Entry 7R0C (electron microscopy, 4.73 A resolution (low resolution: residue-level contacts below are approximate; hydrogen-bond / salt-bridge calls are withheld)); this record covers chains A and B of the 4 polymer chains in the assembly.

== Chain A ==
Name: Vasopressin V2 receptor
Organism: Homo sapiens
UniProtKB: P30518 (V2R_HUMAN); residues 4-371 here = UniProt positions 4-371
Amino-acid sequence (378 residues; each row starts with the number of its first residue; numbers below 1 keep their minus sign (Gly-6 is residue -6)):
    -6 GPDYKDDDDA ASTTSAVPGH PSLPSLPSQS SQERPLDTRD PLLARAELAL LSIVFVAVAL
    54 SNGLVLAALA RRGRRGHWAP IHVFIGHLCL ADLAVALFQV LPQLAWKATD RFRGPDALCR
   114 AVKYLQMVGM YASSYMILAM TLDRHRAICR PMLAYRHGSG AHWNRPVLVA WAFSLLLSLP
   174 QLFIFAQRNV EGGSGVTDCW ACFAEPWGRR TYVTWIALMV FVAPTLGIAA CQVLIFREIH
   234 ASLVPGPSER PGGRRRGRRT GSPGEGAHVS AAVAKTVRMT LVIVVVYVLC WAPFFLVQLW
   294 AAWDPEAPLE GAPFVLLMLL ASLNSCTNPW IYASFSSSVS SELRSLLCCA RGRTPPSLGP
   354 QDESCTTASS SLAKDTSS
Disordered / not traced: -6 to 31, 148-156, 183-188, 239-263, 343-355, 369-371
Sequence notes: expression tag (-6 to 3); conflict Gln22 (Asn in P30518)
Modified / non-standard residues: Ser357, Ser362, Ser363, Ser364 (phosphoserine; SEP); Thr359, Thr360 (phosphothreonine; TPO)
Disulfides: Cys112-Cys192
Swiss-Prot annotation at these positions:
  - lipidation (S-palmitoyl cysteine): Cys341, Cys342
  - natural variant: Leu43 (L43P: In NDI1), Leu44 (L44P: In NDI1), Ile46 (I46K: In NDI1), Leu53 (L53R: In NDI1), Asn55 (N55D: In NDI1; N55H: In NDI1), Leu59 (L59P: In NDI1), Leu62 to Arg64 (deletion: In NDI1), Leu62 (L62P: In NDI1), His80 (H80R: In NDI1), Leu81 (L81F: In NDI1), Leu83 (L83P: In NDI1; L83Q: In NDI1), Ala84 (A84D: In NDI1), 60 further natural variant entries in UniProt
  - mutagenesis: Cys341 (C341S: Reduced palmitoylation, reduced cell surface localization but coupling to G protein unaffected), Cys342 (C342S: Reduced palmitoylation, reduced cell surface localization but coupling to G protein unaffected)
What the authors report for this chain:
  - conformationally variable residues (helix shift): Val266, Ala326
  - post-translational modification sites: Ser357, Thr359, Thr360, Ser362, Ser363, Ser364

== Chain B ==
Name: AVP
Amino-acid sequence (10 residues; each row starts with the number of its first residue):
     1 CYFQNCPRGX
Modified / non-standard residues: NH2 (amino group) at position 10
Disulfides: Cys1-Cys6

== Interface between chain A and chain B ==
Residue-residue contacts (25; chain A residue first):
  Arg32(A) - Arg8(B)
  Arg32(A) - Gly9(B)
  Arg32(A) - NH2_10(B)
  Gln92(A) - Tyr2(B)
  Gln96(A) - Tyr2(B)
  Lys100(A) - Pro7(B)
  Lys100(A) - Gly9(B)
  Asp103(A) - Gly9(B)
  Phe178(A) - Tyr2(B)
  Phe178(A) - Phe3(B)
  Trp193(A) - Arg8(B)
  Cys195(A) - Asn5(B)
  Arg202(A) - Gln4(B)
  Arg202(A) - Asn5(B)
  Phe287(A) - Cys1(B)
  Phe287(A) - Phe3(B)
  Phe288(A) - Phe3(B)
  Gln291(A) - Phe3(B)
  Gln291(A) - Gln4(B)
  Ala294(A) - Gln4(B)
  Ala295(A) - Gln4(B)
  Met311(A) - Cys1(B)
  Met311(A) - Pro7(B)
  Leu312(A) - Cys1(B)
  Leu312(A) - Tyr2(B)
Also at the interface, not in a pair above, chain A (20 interface residues in all): Gln119, Gln174, Ala194, Val290
Also at the interface, not in a pair above, chain B (10 interface residues in all): Cys6

== Overview ==
Chain A and chain B form an interface of 20 and 10 residues respectively. From UniProt: 2 mutagenesis sites on
chain A. From the paper: modification sites Ser357(A), Thr359(A) and Thr360(A) among others; conformational
variability at Val266(A) and Ala326(A).
Here chain A is Vasopressin V2 receptor (Homo sapiens) and chain B is AVP. Entry 7R0C (Structure of the
AVP-V2R-arrestin2-ScFv30 complex) was determined by electron microscopy together with 7R0J from the same
study.
